PDB entry 4LOC | X-ray diffraction, 2.26 A resolution | chains A and D of the 4 polymer chains in the assembly

# Chain A (and D)
Name: Pyruvate carboxylase
Organism: Rhizobium etli
Notes: EC 6.4.1.1; fragment: Carboxyl transferase domain; chain D of this document is another copy of the same molecule, construct and numbering; everything in this record applies to it too
Reference sequence: Q2K340 (Q2K340_RHIEC); numbering as in UniProt (aligned over 465-1067)
Amino-acid sequence (632 residues; numbered 436 to 1067; the number before each row is that of its first residue):
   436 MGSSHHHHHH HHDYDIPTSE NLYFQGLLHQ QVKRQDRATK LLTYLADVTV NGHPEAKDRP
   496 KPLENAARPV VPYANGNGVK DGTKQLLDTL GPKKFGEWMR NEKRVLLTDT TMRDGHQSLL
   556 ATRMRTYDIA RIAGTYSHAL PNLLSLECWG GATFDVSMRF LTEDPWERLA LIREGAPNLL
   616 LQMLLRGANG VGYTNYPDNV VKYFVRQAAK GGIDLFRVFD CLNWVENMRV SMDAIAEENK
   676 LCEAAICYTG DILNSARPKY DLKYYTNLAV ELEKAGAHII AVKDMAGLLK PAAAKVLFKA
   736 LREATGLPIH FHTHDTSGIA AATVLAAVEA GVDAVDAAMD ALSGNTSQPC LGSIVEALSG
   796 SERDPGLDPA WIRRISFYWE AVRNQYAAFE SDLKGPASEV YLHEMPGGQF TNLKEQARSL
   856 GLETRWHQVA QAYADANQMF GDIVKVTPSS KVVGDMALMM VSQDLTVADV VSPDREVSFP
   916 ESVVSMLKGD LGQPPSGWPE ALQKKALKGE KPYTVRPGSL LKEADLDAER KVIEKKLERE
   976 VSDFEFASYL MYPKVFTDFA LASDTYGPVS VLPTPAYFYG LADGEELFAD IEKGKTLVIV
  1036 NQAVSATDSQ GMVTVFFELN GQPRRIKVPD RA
Unresolved in the structure: 436-470, 1028-1029 (chain D: 436-470, 909)
Construct notes: expression tag (436-464)
Modified positions: K718 (lysine nz-carboxylic acid; KCX)
Metal / ion sites: Mg2+: M534, R535, E537, D768; Zn2+: D549, K718, H747, H749
Small-molecule neighbours:
  - biotin (BTN): Y479, D482, V483, N486, G487, H488, P489, R594, F595, L596, T597, Y1001, Y1012, R1066
  - oxamic acid (OXM): R548, D549, Q552, G586, A587, L619, R621, F654, K718, V881, T882
What the authors report for this chain:
  - binding site for oxamic acid: R548, Q552, R621
  - contacts within the chain: D590-Y628
  - mutagenesis - R621A: abolished catalytic activity on oxaloacetate

# Interface between chain A and chain D
Pairs across the interface (12; chain A residue first):
  D1018(A) - A1041(D)
  Q1037(A) - S1040(D)
  Q1037(A) - R1060(D)  hydrogen bond
  A1038(A) - S1040(D)
  A1038(A) - F1051(D)  hydrophobic
  S1040(A) - Q1037(D)
  S1040(A) - A1038(D)
  A1041(A) - D1018(D)
  F1051(A) - A1038(D)  hydrophobic
  F1051(A) - F1051(D)  hydrophobic
  R1060(A) - Q1037(D)  hydrogen bond
  R1060(A) - P1058(D)
Also at the interface, not in a pair above, chain A (8 interface residues in all): V1039
Also at the interface, not in a pair above, chain D (9 interface residues in all): V1039

# Summary
Chain A and chain D form an interface of 8 and 9 residues respectively, with 2 hydrogen bonds. Its one
hydrogen-bonded contact is Q1037(A)-R1060(D). Chain A binds biotin and oxamic acid. The paper reports a
binding site for oxamic acid at R548(A), Q552(A) and R621(A); R621A of chain A abolishes catalytic activity on
oxaloacetate.
Chain A and chain D are both Pyruvate carboxylase (Rhizobium etli); the structure, Structure of the carboxyl
transferase domain from Rhizobium etli pyruvate carboxylase with oxamate and biotin, was determined by X-ray
diffraction (same publication as 4M6V).
